3BV9 - chains A and B of the 3 polymer chains in the assembly; structure by X-ray diffraction, 1.80 A resolution.

== Chain A ==
Name: Thrombin light chain
Notes: EC 3.4.21.5
Reference sequence: P00734 (THRB_HUMAN); residues 1-14 here correspond to UniProt positions 336-349 (UniProt number = residue number + 335)
Chain sequence (31 residues; each row starts with the number of its first residue; a row labelled like 14A-14N holds insertion residues (14A, then the next letters in order)):
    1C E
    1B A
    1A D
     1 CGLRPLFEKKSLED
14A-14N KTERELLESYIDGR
Unresolved in the structure: 14M-14N
UniProt features mapped onto this chain:
  - site: Arg14N (Cleavage)

== Chain B ==
Name: Thrombin heavy chain
From: Homo sapiens
Notes: EC 3.4.21.5
Reference sequence: P00734 (THRB_HUMAN); the construct lacks a stretch of the UniProt sequence and is renumbered around it, so the offset changes along the chain: 16-36 = UniProt 364-384; 37-60 = UniProt 386-409; 61-77 = UniProt 419-435; 78-97 = UniProt 437-456; 7 more segments
Chain sequence (259 residues; numbered 16 to 247 plus 28 insertion-coded residues; 1 number in that range is skipped by the numbering (no residue carries it; nothing is unmodelled there); the number before each row is that of its first residue; a row labelled like 60A-60I holds insertion residues (60A, then the next letters in order)):
    16 IVEGSDAEIGMSPWQVMLFRK
   36A S
    37 PQELLCGASLISDRWVLTAAHCLL
60A-60I YPPWDKNFT
    61 ENDLLVRIGKHSRTRYE
   77A A
    78 NIEKISMLEKIYIHPRYNWR
   97A E
    98 NLDRDIALMKLKKPVAFSDYIHPVCLPDRETA
129A-129C ASL
   130 LQAGYKGRVTGWGNLKETWT
149A-149E ANVGK
   150 GQPSVLQVVNLPIVERPVCKDSTRIRITDNMFCAG
  184A Y
   185 KP
186A-186D DEGK
   187 RGDACEGDSGGPFVMKSP
204A-204B FN
   205 NRWYQMGIVSWGE
   219 GCD
  221A R
   222 DGKYGFYTHVFRLKKWIQKVIDQFGE
Sequence notes: engineered mutation Ala77A (Arg436 in P00734)
UniProt features mapped onto this chain:
  - region: Ala183 to Val200 (High affinity receptor-binding region which is also known as the TP508 peptide)
  - active site (Charge relay system): His57, Asp102, Ser195
  - glycosylation: Asn60G (N-linked (GlcNAc...) (complex) asparagine)
Cystine bridges: Cys42-Cys58, Cys168-Cys182, Cys191-Cys220
Metal / ion sites: Na+: Arg221A, Lys224
What the authors report for this chain:
  - conformationally variable residues (side-chain flip): Trp60D, Glu192
  - catalytic residues: His57, Asp102 (citing earlier work)
  - contacts within the chain: Thr149-Val149C (hydrogen bond), Lys149E-Glu192 (hydrogen bond)

== Interface between chain A and chain B ==
Contacting residue pairs - 57 pairs, chain A then chain B:
  Cys1(A) - Pro120(B)
  Cys1(A) - Val121(B)
  Cys1(A) - Cys122(B)  disulfide
  Cys1(A) - Arg206(B)  hydrogen bond (backbone-side chain)
  Asp1A(A) - His119(B)  hydrogen bond (backbone-side chain)
  Asp1A(A) - Arg206(B)
  Ala1B(A) - Arg206(B)  hydrogen bond (backbone-side chain)
  Glu1C(A) - Arg206(B)
  Glu1C(A) - Tyr208(B)  hydrogen bond
  Gly2(A) - Trp29(B)
  Gly2(A) - Pro120(B)  hydrogen bond (backbone-backbone)
  Gly2(A) - Cys122(B)  hydrogen bond (backbone-side chain)
  Gly2(A) - Arg206(B)
  Gly2(A) - Trp207(B)  hydrogen bond (backbone-backbone)
  Leu3(A) - His119(B)  hydrogen bond (backbone-side chain)
  Leu3(A) - Asn205(B)
  Leu3(A) - Arg206(B)
  Arg4(A) - Met26(B)  hydrogen bond (side chain-backbone)
  Arg4(A) - Pro28(B)
  Arg4(A) - Trp29(B)
  Arg4(A) - Arg137(B)
  Arg4(A) - Trp207(B)
  Pro5(A) - Ser115(B)
  Pro5(A) - Asp116(B)
  Pro5(A) - His119(B)
  Leu6(A) - Asp116(B)
  Phe7(A) - Glu23(B)
  Phe7(A) - Ile24(B)
  Phe7(A) - Gly25(B)
  Phe7(A) - Met26(B)  hydrophobic
  Glu8(A) - Lys202(B)  salt bridge
  Glu8(A) - Asn205(B)
  Glu8(A) - Trp207(B)  hydrogen bond
  Lys9(A) - His119(B)
  Asp14(A) - Glu23(B)
  Asp14(A) - Met26(B)
  Asp14(A) - Arg137(B)  salt bridge
  Asp14(A) - Trp207(B)
  Lys14A(A) - Glu23(B)  hydrogen bond (backbone-side chain)
  Thr14B(A) - Met26(B)
  Thr14B(A) - Arg137(B)  hydrogen bond
  Thr14B(A) - Asn159(B)  hydrogen bond
  Glu14C(A) - Arg137(B)
  Glu14C(A) - Lys202(B)  salt bridge
  Glu14E(A) - Lys135(B)  salt bridge
  Glu14E(A) - Asn159(B)  hydrogen bond
  Glu14E(A) - Tyr184A(B)  hydrogen bond
  Leu14F(A) - Lys135(B)
  Leu14F(A) - Gly136(B)
  Leu14F(A) - Asn159(B)
  Leu14F(A) - Trp207(B)  hydrophobic
  Ser14I(A) - Gly133(B)
  Ser14I(A) - Tyr134(B)
  Ser14I(A) - Lys135(B)  hydrogen bond (side chain-backbone)
  Tyr14J(A) - Tyr134(B)  hydrophobic
  Tyr14J(A) - Lys202(B)  hydrogen bond (side chain-backbone)
  Tyr14J(A) - Pro204(B)
Also at the interface, not in a pair above, chain A (21 interface residues in all): Asp14L
Also at the interface, not in a pair above, chain B (29 interface residues in all): Tyr117, Leu129C, Met201, Asn204B
Cross-chain cystine bridges: Cys1(A)-Cys122(B)

== In short ==
21 residues of chain A and 29 residues of chain B are in contact, with 1 disulfide bond, 17 hydrogen bonds and
4 salt bridges. Polar contacts include Glu8(A)-Lys202(B), Glu14E(A)-Lys135(B) and Asp14(A)-Arg137(B). UniProt
lists 3 active-site residues on chain B. From the paper: catalytic residues His57(B) and Asp102(B);
conformational variability at Trp60D(B) and Glu192(B).
Here chain A is Thrombin light chain and chain B is Thrombin heavy chain (Homo sapiens). Entry 3BV9 (Structure
of Thrombin Bound to the Inhibitor FM19) was determined by X-ray diffraction.
